PDB entry 7B2L | electron microscopy, 3.90 A resolution | chains D and N of the 16 polymer chains in the assembly

== Chain D (and N) ==
Protein: ANTH domain of Sla2
Source organism: Saccharomyces cerevisiae S288C
Notes: chain N of this document is another copy of the same molecule, construct and numbering; everything in this record applies to it too
Reference sequence: P33338 (SLA2_YEAST); numbering as in UniProt (aligned over 1-286)
Amino-acid sequence (291 residues; row label = number of the first residue in the row; numbers below 1 keep their minus sign (Gly-4 is residue -4)):
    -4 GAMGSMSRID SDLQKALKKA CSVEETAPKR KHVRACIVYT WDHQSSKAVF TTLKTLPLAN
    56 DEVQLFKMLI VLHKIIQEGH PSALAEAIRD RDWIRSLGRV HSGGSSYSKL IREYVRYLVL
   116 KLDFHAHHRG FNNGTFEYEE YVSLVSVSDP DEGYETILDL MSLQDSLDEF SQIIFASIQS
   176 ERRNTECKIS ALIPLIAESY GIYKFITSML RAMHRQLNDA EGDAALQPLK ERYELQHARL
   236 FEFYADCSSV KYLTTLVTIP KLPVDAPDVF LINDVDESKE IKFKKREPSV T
Disordered / not traced: -4 to 0, 213-221, 257-286
Construct notes: expression tag (-4 to 0)
Ligand contacts: PIO ([(2R)-2-octanoyloxy-3-[oxidanyl-[(1R,2R,3S,4R,5R,6S)-2,3,6-tris(oxidanyl)-4,5-diphosphonooxy-cyclohexyl]oxy-phosphoryl]oxy-propyl] octanoate): Lys14, Lys24, Lys26, His27
From the paper describing this entry:
  - binding site for PIO: Lys14, Lys24, Lys26, His27
  - mutagenesis - K10A/K13A, K10A/K13A/K14A, K10E/K13E, K10E/K13E/K14E, R25A, R29A: decreased growth
  - mutagenesis - Y247DEL/L248DEL: decreased stability

== Chain D / chain N interface ==
Pairs across the interface (11; chain D residue first):
  Glu19(D) - Glu19(N)
  Glu20(D) - Arg178(N)  salt bridge
  Glu57(D) - Arg178(N)
  Ser100(D) - Ser175(N)  hydrogen bond (side chain-backbone)
  Ser100(D) - Arg177(N)
  Tyr102(D) - Arg178(N)
  Ser175(D) - Ser100(N)  hydrogen bond (backbone-side chain)
  Arg177(D) - Ser100(N)
  Arg178(D) - Glu20(N)  salt bridge
  Arg178(D) - Glu57(N)
  Arg178(D) - Tyr102(N)
Interface residues without a listed pair, chain D (10 interface residues in all): Val58, Glu176
Interface residues without a listed pair, chain N (10 interface residues in all): Val58, Glu176

== In short ==
Chain D and chain N each contribute 10 residues to their interface, with 2 hydrogen bonds and 2 salt bridges.
Polar pairs include Glu20(D)-Arg178(N) and Ser100(D)-Ser175(N). From the paper: a binding site for PIO at
Lys14(D), Lys24(D) and Lys26(D) among others; K10A/K13A, K10A/K13A/K14A and K10E/K13E of chain D, among
others, reduce growth; 7 substitutions were tested in all.
Both chains are ANTH domain of Sla2 (Saccharomyces cerevisiae S288C). Entry 7B2L (Structure of the endocytic
adaptor complex AENTH) was determined by electron microscopy.
